Entry 9F61 (electron microscopy, 2.55 A resolution); this record covers chains 3A and 3B of the 12 polymer chains in the assembly.

# Chain 3A
Molecule: Cytochrome c oxidase subunit 1
Organism: Chlamydomonas reinhardtii
Notes: EC 7.1.1.9
UniProt: P08681 (COX1_CHLRE); numbering as in UniProt (aligned over 1-505)
Chain sequence (505 residues; numbered 1 to 505; the number before each row is that of its first residue):
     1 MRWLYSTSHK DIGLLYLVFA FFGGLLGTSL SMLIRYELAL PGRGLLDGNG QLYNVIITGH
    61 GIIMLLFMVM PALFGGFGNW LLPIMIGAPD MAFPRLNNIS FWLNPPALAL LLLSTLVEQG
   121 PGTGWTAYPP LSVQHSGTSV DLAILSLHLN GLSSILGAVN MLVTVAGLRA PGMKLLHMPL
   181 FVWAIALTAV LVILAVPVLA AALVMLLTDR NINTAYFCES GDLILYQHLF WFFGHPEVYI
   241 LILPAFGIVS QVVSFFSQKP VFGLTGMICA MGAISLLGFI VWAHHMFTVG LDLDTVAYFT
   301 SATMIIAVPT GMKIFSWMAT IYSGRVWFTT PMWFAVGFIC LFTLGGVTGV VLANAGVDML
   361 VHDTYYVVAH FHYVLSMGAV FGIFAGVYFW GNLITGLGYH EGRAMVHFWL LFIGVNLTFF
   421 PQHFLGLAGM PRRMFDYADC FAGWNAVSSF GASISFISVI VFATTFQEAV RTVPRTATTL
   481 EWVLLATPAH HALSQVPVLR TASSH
Disordered / not traced: 505
Ion coordination: Cu ion: His235, His284, His285; Mg2+: Asp363 (shared with 1 residue of chain 3C); heme a Fe site 1 near His370 (its only coordinating residue here); heme a Fe site 2 near His372 (its only coordinating residue here)
Ligand contacts:
  - heme a (HEA), molecule 1: Leu17, Ala20, Phe21, Gly24, Thr28, Ser31, Ile34, Arg35, Tyr53, Ile57, Thr58, His60, Gly61, Met64, Leu65, Met68, Val69, Ala72, Gly124, Trp125, Tyr365, Val368, Phe371, His372, Leu375, Ser376, Val380, Ile383, Phe384, Val387, Leu411, Val415, Thr418, Phe419, Gln422, Arg432, Arg433, Met434, Ala452, Val459, Phe462
  - heme a (HEA), molecule 2: Trp125, Trp231, Val238, Tyr239, Ile242, His284, His285, Thr303, Ile306, Ala307, Thr310, Gly311, Ile314, Phe342, Thr343, Gly346, Val347, Gly349, Val350, Leu352, Ala353, Asp358, His362, Val367, His370, Phe371, Val374, Leu375, Arg432
  - phosphatidylcholine (PC7; (7S)-4-hydroxy-N,N,N-trimethyl-9-oxo-7-[(palmitoyloxy)methyl]-3,5,8-trioxa-4-phosphahexacosan-1-aminium 4-oxide): His228, Trp282, Leu291, Asp292, Thr295, Phe299
  - phosphatidylglycerol (PGT; (1S)-2-{[{[(2R)-2,3-dihydroxypropyl]oxy}(hydroxy)phosphoryl]oxy}-1-[(palmitoyloxy)methyl]ethyl stearate): Ala92, Phe93, Pro94, Arg95, Leu96, Ile99, Leu152, Leu156
  - phosphatidylethanolamine (PTY), molecule 1: Leu145, His148, Val204, Leu207, Ile212
  - phosphatidylethanolamine (PTY), molecule 2: Leu344, Val347, Thr348, Phe420, His423, Phe424, Leu427
UniProt features mapped onto this chain:
  - binding site (Ca(2+)): Glu37, Gly42
  - binding site (Fe(II)-heme a): His60, His372
  - binding site (Cu cation): His235, Tyr239, His284, His285
  - binding site (O2): Tyr239
  - binding site (Mg(2+)): His362, Asp363
  - binding site (heme a3): His370
  - cross-link: His235 to Tyr239 (1'-histidyl-3'-tyrosine (His-Tyr))

# Chain 3B
Molecule: Cytochrome c oxidase polypeptide II
Organism: Chlamydomonas reinhardtii
UniProt: Q9AU05 (Q9AU05_CHLRE); residues -126 to 157 here correspond to UniProt positions 1-284 (UniProt number = residue number + 127)
Chain sequence (284 residues; each row starts with the number of its first residue; numbers below 1 keep their minus sign (Met-126 is residue -126)):
  -126 MLRQSGLSAN KLFCSNLLQS QQKEGNKLVW NAMLFSSKAE GSAVQQVVAS EGVAQAVPQF
   -66 SSEAAAALAA KRRGLIGSGM SLAPSKPFAA RGLTSAAKPA AAAAAGAAEA AQPADKYAGL
    -6 KKVLKAAAAL AAALGLTTTT AAADSPQPWQ LLFQDTATST AQAMIDLHHD IFFFLITVVT
    54 LVFYMMFQII TKFHYSKVLK PEKLTHHTTM EVIWTIIPTL IVVMIAIPSL TLIYSLDQHT
   114 ERPGLTVKII GRQWYWSYEM HDHLQHKLLD PDRLVGIAEK ALVK
Disordered / not traced: -126 to 16
Ligand contacts:
  - heme a (HEA): Val51, Pro91, Ile94
  - phosphatidylethanolamine (PTY): Gln23, Leu24, Leu25, Phe26, Phe45, Ile49

# How chain 3A and chain 3B interact
Contacting residue pairs - 86 pairs, chain 3A then chain 3B:
  Gln134(3A) - Gln126(3B)  hydrogen bond
  Gln258(3A) - Pro74(3B)
  Lys259(3A) - Glu75(3B)
  Lys259(3A) - Leu77(3B)  hydrogen bond (side chain-backbone)
  Phe262(3A) - Leu77(3B)  hydrophobic
  Phe262(3A) - Thr78(3B)
  Phe262(3A) - His79(3B)
  Phe262(3A) - His80(3B)
  Phe262(3A) - Glu84(3B)
  Phe262(3A) - Trp87(3B)  hydrophobic
  Gly263(3A) - Thr78(3B)  hydrogen bond (backbone-backbone)
  Leu293(3A) - Ile106(3B)
  Leu293(3A) - Tyr107(3B)
  Leu293(3A) - Asp110(3B)
  Asp294(3A) - Tyr107(3B)  hydrogen bond
  Ala297(3A) - Leu103(3B)  hydrophobic
  Ala297(3A) - Tyr107(3B)
  Thr300(3A) - Ser102(3B)
  Thr300(3A) - Ile106(3B)
  Met304(3A) - Val95(3B)
  Met304(3A) - Ile98(3B)  hydrophobic
  Met304(3A) - Ala99(3B)  hydrophobic
  Val308(3A) - Thr88(3B)
  Val308(3A) - Thr92(3B)
  Met312(3A) - Trp87(3B)
  Met312(3A) - Thr88(3B)
  Phe315(3A) - Trp87(3B)
  Met318(3A) - Val55(3B)
  Met318(3A) - Met58(3B)  hydrophobic
  Met318(3A) - Met59(3B)
  Met318(3A) - Ile62(3B)
  Ile321(3A) - Ile62(3B)  hydrophobic
  Tyr322(3A) - Ile62(3B)
  Tyr322(3A) - Phe66(3B)  hydrophobic
  Ser323(3A) - Phe66(3B)
  Ser323(3A) - Pro74(3B)
  Ser323(3A) - Glu75(3B)  hydrogen bond
  Gly324(3A) - Phe66(3B)
  Gly324(3A) - Val71(3B)
  Gly324(3A) - Pro74(3B)
  Arg325(3A) - Tyr68(3B)
  Arg325(3A) - Val71(3B)  hydrogen bond (side chain-backbone)
  Arg325(3A) - Leu72(3B)  hydrogen bond (side chain-backbone)
  Arg325(3A) - Lys73(3B)
  Arg325(3A) - Pro74(3B)
  Val326(3A) - Phe66(3B)  hydrogen bond (backbone-backbone)
  Val326(3A) - His67(3B)
  Val326(3A) - Tyr68(3B)  hydrogen bond (backbone-backbone)
  Trp327(3A) - Tyr68(3B)
  Phe328(3A) - Ile63(3B)  hydrophobic
  Phe328(3A) - His67(3B)
  Val336(3A) - Met59(3B)  hydrophobic
  Val336(3A) - Ile63(3B)  hydrophobic
  Ile339(3A) - Met59(3B)  hydrophobic
  Cys340(3A) - Phe56(3B)
  Cys340(3A) - Met59(3B)  hydrophobic
  Val347(3A) - Leu48(3B)
  Val351(3A) - His41(3B)
  Val351(3A) - Ile44(3B)  hydrophobic
  Val351(3A) - Leu48(3B)  hydrophobic
  Asn354(3A) - Ile44(3B)
  Asn354(3A) - Ile98(3B)
  Asn354(3A) - Ser102(3B)  hydrogen bond
  Ala355(3A) - Ile106(3B)  hydrophobic
  Gly356(3A) - Met37(3B)
  Val357(3A) - Met37(3B)
  Val357(3A) - Leu40(3B)  hydrophobic
  Val357(3A) - His41(3B)
  Met359(3A) - Met37(3B)  hydrophobic
  Leu360(3A) - Met37(3B)  hydrophobic
  Leu360(3A) - Ile38(3B)  hydrophobic
  Phe424(3A) - Gln23(3B)
  Phe424(3A) - Leu24(3B)
  Leu427(3A) - Leu24(3B)
  Leu427(3A) - Leu25(3B)  hydrophobic
  Leu427(3A) - Phe26(3B)
  Ala428(3A) - Gln23(3B)
  Ala428(3A) - Leu25(3B)
  Ala428(3A) - Gln27(3B)  hydrogen bond (backbone-side chain)
  Cys440(3A) - Pro19(3B)
  Cys440(3A) - Gln20(3B)
  Cys440(3A) - Pro21(3B)
  Phe441(3A) - Pro19(3B)  hydrophobic
  Trp444(3A) - Trp22(3B)  hydrophobic
  Trp444(3A) - Gln23(3B)  hydrogen bond (side chain-backbone)
  Trp444(3A) - Leu24(3B)  hydrophobic
Interface residues without a listed pair, chain 3A (51 interface residues in all): Ser257, Pro260, Val261, Val296, Ser301, Ser316, Ala319, Thr343, Leu344, Val350, Val361, Tyr366
Interface residues without a listed pair, chain 3B (51 interface residues in all): Ala34, Val52, Leu54, Leu105, Leu109

# Summary
The chain 3A/chain 3B interface involves 51 residues from each chain, with 12 hydrogen bonds. Among the polar
pairs are Gln134(3A)-Gln126(3B), Lys259(3A)-Leu77(3B) and Asp294(3A)-Tyr107(3B). One heme a molecule and one
phosphatidylethanolamine molecule are bound between chain 3A and chain 3B.
Here chain 3A is Cytochrome c oxidase subunit 1 and chain 3B is Cytochrome c oxidase polypeptide II, both from
Chlamydomonas reinhardtii. Entry 9F61 (Structure of the Chlamydomonas reinhardtii respiratory complex IV from
respiratory supercomplex) was determined by electron microscopy, deposited together with 9F5X, 9F5Y, 9F5Z,
9F60 and 9F62.
